Entry 1TVZ (X-ray diffraction, 2.00 A resolution); this record covers chain A.

# Chain A
Molecule: 3-hydroxy-3-methylglutaryl-CoA synthase
Organism: Staphylococcus aureus
Notes: EC 4.1.3.5
Sequence (388 residues; row label = number of the first residue in the row):
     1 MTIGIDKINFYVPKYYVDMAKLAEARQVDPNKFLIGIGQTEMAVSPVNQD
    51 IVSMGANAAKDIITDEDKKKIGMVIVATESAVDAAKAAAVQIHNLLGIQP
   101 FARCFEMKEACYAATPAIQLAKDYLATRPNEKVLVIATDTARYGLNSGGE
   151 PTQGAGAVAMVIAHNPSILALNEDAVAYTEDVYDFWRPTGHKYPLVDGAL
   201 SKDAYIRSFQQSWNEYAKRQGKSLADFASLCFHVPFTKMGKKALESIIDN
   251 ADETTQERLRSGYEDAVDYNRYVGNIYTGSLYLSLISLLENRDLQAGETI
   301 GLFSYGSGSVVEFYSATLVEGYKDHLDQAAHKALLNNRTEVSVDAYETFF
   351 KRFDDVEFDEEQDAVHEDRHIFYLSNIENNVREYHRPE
Disordered / not traced: 1
Differences from the reference sequence: modified residue (111); conflict Glu320 (Val in 9937361)
Modified positions: Cys111 (3-sulfinoalanine; CSD)

# Summary
Chain A is 3-hydroxy-3-methylglutaryl-CoA synthase (Staphylococcus aureus); the structure, Crystal structure
of 3-hydroxy-3-methylglutaryl-coenzyme A synthase from Staphylococcus aureus, was determined by X-ray
diffraction, deposited together with 1TXT.
